Entry 2BEC (X-ray diffraction, 2.70 A resolution); this record covers chains A and B.

== Chain A ==
Protein: Calcineurin B homologous protein 2
From: Homo sapiens
Reference sequence: O43745 (CHP2_HUMAN); aligned to UniProt positions 1-196 over residues 1-196 (the alignment contains insertions or deletions, so no single offset holds)
Sequence (202 residues; row label = number of the first residue in the row):
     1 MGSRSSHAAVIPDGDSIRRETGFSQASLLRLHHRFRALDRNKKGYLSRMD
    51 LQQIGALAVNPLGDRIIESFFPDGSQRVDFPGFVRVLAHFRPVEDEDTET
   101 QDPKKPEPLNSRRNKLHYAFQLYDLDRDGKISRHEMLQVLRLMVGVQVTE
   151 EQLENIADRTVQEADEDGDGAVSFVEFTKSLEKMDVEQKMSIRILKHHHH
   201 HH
Not modelled in the structure: 1-10, 100-104, 197-202
Construct notes: expression tag (197-202)
Bound ions: yttrium (III) ion site 1: Asp124, Asp126, Asp128, Lys130, Glu135; yttrium (III) ion site 2: Asp165, Asp167, Asp169, Ala171, Glu176
Swiss-Prot annotation at these positions:
  - motif: Leu137 to Val148 (Nuclear export signal)
  - binding site (Ca(2+)): Asp124, Asp126, Asp128, Lys130, Glu135, Asp165, Asp167, Asp169, Glu176
  - modified residue: Ser27 (Phosphoserine)
  - lipidation: Gly2 (N-myristoyl glycine)

== Chain B ==
Protein: Sodium/hydrogen exchanger 1
From: Homo sapiens
Reference sequence: P19634 (SL9A1_HUMAN); residues 503-545 here = UniProt positions 503-545
Sequence (43 residues; numbered 503 to 545; the number before each row is that of its first residue):
   503 VDLLAVKKKQETKRSINEEIHTQFLDHLLTGIEDICGHYGHHH
Not modelled in the structure: 503-515, 541-545
Swiss-Prot annotation at these positions:
  - region: Lys509 to Arg516 (PI(4,5)P2-binding region), Lys515 to His545 (Interaction with CHP2), His540 to His545 (Confers pH-dependent PI(4,5)P2 binding)
  - mutagenesis: Ile518 (I518Q: Reduces interaction with CHP1 and the exchange activity; when associated with Q-522), Ile522 (I522Q: Reduces interaction with CHP1 and the exchange activity; when associated with Q-518), Phe526 to Leu531 (Inhibits interaction with CHP1 and the exchange activity. CHPI does not localize at the cell membrane. Abolishes interaction with TESC; Inhibits interaction with CHP1 and the exchange activity ...), Phe526 (F526Q: Reduces interaction with CHP1 and the exchange activity; when associated with Q-527), Leu527 (L527Q: Reduces interaction with CHP1 and the exchange activity; when associated with Q-526), Leu530 (L530Q: Reduces interaction with CHP1 and the exchange activity; when associated with Q-531), Leu531 (L531Q: Reduces interaction with CHP1 and the exchange activity; when associated with Q-530), Ile534 (I534D/K: Strongly reduced interaction with CHP2), Ile537 (I537K: Strongly reduced interaction with CHP2)

== How chain A and chain B interact ==
Contacting residue pairs (70):
  Arg30(A) - Gly539(B)  hydrogen bond (side chain-backbone)
  Arg30(A) - His540(B)
  Arg34(A) - Asp536(B)  hydrogen bond (side chain-backbone)
  Arg34(A) - Ile537(B)  hydrogen bond (side chain-backbone)
  Arg34(A) - Cys538(B)  hydrogen bond (side chain-backbone)
  Arg34(A) - Gly539(B)
  Leu38(A) - Ile537(B)
  Ile54(A) - Asp536(B)
  Ala56(A) - Asp536(B)
  Leu57(A) - Gly533(B)
  Leu57(A) - Ile537(B)  hydrophobic
  Asn60(A) - His529(B)  hydrogen bond (side chain-backbone)
  Asn60(A) - Gly533(B)  hydrogen bond (side chain-backbone)
  Pro61(A) - His529(B)
  Leu62(A) - Phe526(B)
  Leu62(A) - His529(B)
  Leu62(A) - Leu530(B)
  Ile66(A) - His529(B)
  Ile66(A) - Leu530(B)
  Ile66(A) - Gly533(B)
  Ile66(A) - Ile534(B)  hydrophobic
  Phe70(A) - Ile537(B)  hydrophobic
  Phe83(A) - Ile537(B)  hydrophobic
  Leu87(A) - Ile534(B)  hydrophobic
  Leu87(A) - Cys538(B)  hydrophobic
  Phe90(A) - Leu530(B)  hydrophobic
  Phe90(A) - Ile534(B)  hydrophobic
  Tyr118(A) - Leu530(B)  hydrophobic
  Ala119(A) - Phe526(B)
  Ala119(A) - Leu527(B)  hydrophobic
  Leu122(A) - Phe526(B)  hydrophobic
  Leu122(A) - Leu530(B)  hydrophobic
  Tyr123(A) - Ile522(B)
  Tyr123(A) - His523(B)  hydrogen bond
  Tyr123(A) - Phe526(B)
  Met136(A) - Ile522(B)  hydrophobic
  Val139(A) - Phe526(B)  hydrophobic
  Leu140(A) - Ile522(B)  hydrophobic
  Met143(A) - Phe526(B)  hydrophobic
  Met143(A) - His529(B)
  Arg159(A) - Ile518(B)
  Thr160(A) - Ile518(B)
  Thr160(A) - Asn519(B)  hydrogen bond (backbone-side chain)
  Glu163(A) - Ser517(B)
  Glu163(A) - Ile518(B)
  Glu163(A) - Asn519(B)
  Ala164(A) - Asn519(B)
  Phe177(A) - His523(B)
  Ser180(A) - His523(B)
  Leu181(A) - His523(B)
  Lys183(A) - Glu520(B)  salt bridge
  Met184(A) - Glu520(B)
  Met184(A) - His523(B)
  Met184(A) - Thr524(B)
  Lys189(A) - Thr524(B)
  Lys189(A) - Leu527(B)
  Lys189(A) - Leu531(B)
  Met190(A) - Leu527(B)  hydrophobic
  Met190(A) - Leu530(B)  hydrophobic
  Met190(A) - Leu531(B)
  Ser191(A) - Leu531(B)
  Ile192(A) - Leu531(B)
  Ile192(A) - Ile534(B)  hydrophobic
  Ile192(A) - Cys538(B)  hydrophobic
  Arg193(A) - Leu531(B)
  Arg193(A) - Glu535(B)  salt bridge
  Ile194(A) - Glu535(B)
  Ile194(A) - Cys538(B)  hydrophobic
  Ile194(A) - Gly539(B)
  Ile194(A) - His540(B)
Other interface residues (no listed pair), chain A (39 interface residues in all): Leu51, Ile156
Other interface residues (no listed pair), chain B (23 interface residues in all): Gln525, Asp528, Thr532

== Summary ==
39 residues of chain A and 23 residues of chain B are in contact, with 8 hydrogen bonds and 2 salt bridges.
Polar contacts include Lys183(A)-Glu520(B), Arg193(A)-Glu535(B) and Arg30(A)-Gly539(B). UniProt lists 9
Ca2+-binding residues on chain A; 10 mutagenesis sites on chain B.
Chain A is Calcineurin B homologous protein 2 and chain B is Sodium/hydrogen exchanger 1, both from Homo
sapiens; the structure, Crystal structure of CHP2 in complex with its binding region in NHE1 and insights into
the ..., was determined by X-ray diffraction.
